Entry 5D2I (X-ray diffraction, 1.78 A resolution); this record covers chain A.

== Chain A ==
Molecule: 4-oxalocrotonate decarboxylase NahK
Organism: Pseudomonas putida
Notes: EC 4.1.1.77
UniProt: Q1XGK3 (Q1XGK3_PSEPU); residues 1-264 here = UniProt positions 1-264
Chain sequence (269 residues; numbered -4 to 264; the number before each row is that of its first residue; numbers below 1 keep their minus sign (Gly-4 is residue -4)):
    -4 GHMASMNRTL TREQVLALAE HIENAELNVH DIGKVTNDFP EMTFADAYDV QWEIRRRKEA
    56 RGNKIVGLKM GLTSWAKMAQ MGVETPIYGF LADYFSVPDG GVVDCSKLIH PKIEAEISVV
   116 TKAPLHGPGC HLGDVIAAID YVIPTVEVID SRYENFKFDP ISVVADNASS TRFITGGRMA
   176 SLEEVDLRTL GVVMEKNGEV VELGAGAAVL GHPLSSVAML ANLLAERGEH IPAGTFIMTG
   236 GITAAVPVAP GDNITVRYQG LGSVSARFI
Not modelled in the structure: -4 to 1
Sequence notes: expression tag (-4 to 0); engineered mutation Pro155 (Leu in Q1XGK3)
Bound ions: Ca2+ site 1: Asp94, Ser258; Ca2+ site 2: Glu109, Glu111, Glu142 (together with acetate ion)
What the authors report for this chain:
  - binding site for acetate ion: Lys64
  - contacts within the chain: Lys64-Glu142 (salt bridge)
  - specificity-determining residues: Lys72 (by similarity / conservation)
  - catalytic residues: Lys64, Lys72, Ser164 (proposed by the authors, not directly observed)

== In short ==
Asp94 and Ser258 form the Ca2+ site 1. The Ca2+ site 2 is built by Glu109, Glu111 and Glu142. From the paper:
catalytic residues Lys64, Lys72 and Ser164; a binding site for acetate ion at Lys64.
Chain A is 4-oxalocrotonate decarboxylase NahK (Pseudomonas putida); the structure, 4-oxalocrotonate
decarboxylase from Pseudomonas putida G7 - complexed with calcium and acetate, was determined by X-ray
diffraction, deposited together with 5D2F, 5D2G, 5D2H, 5D2J and 5D2K.
